PDB entry 8DG5 | electron microscopy, 3.26 A resolution | chains E and K of the 3 polymer chains in the assembly

[Chain E]
Molecule: 59-nt RNA strand
Sequence (59 nucleotides; numbered 2 to 60; the number before each row is that of its first residue):
     2 GAGGUAGUAGGUUGUAUAGUAGUAAUUACACAUCAUACUAUACAACCUAC
    52 UACCUCUCU
Disordered / not traced: 26-34
Glycans and other covalent adducts: uridine-5'-monophosphate (U5P) linked to G2
Metal / ion sites: Mg2+ site 1: G2, A3; Mg2+ site 2 near A10 (its only coordinating residue here); Mg2+ site 3: C39 (shared with 2 residues of chain A)

[Chain K]
Protein: Loquacious, isoform B
Source organism: Drosophila melanogaster
UniProt: Q9VJY9 (Q9VJY9_DROME); residue numbers follow UniProt; this construct covers 1-465
Sequence (465 residues; row label = number of the first residue in the row):
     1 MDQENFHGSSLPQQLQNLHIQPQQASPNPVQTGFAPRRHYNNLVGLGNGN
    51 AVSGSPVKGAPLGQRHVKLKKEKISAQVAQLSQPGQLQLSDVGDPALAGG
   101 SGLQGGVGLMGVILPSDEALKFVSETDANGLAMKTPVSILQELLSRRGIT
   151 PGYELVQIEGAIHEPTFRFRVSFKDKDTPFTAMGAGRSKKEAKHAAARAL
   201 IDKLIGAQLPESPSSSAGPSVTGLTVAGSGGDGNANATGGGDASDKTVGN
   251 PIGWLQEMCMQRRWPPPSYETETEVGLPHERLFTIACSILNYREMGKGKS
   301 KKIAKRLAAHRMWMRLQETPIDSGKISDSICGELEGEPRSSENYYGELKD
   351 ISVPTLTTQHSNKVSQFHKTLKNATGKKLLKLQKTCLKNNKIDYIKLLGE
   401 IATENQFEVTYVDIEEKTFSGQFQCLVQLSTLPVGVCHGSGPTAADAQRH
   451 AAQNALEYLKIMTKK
Disordered / not traced: 1-131, 179, 206-249, 321-357
UniProt features mapped onto this chain:
  - region: Ala308, Ala309 (Necessary for binding pre-miRNA)
  - mutagenesis: Ala308 to Ala309 (Abolishes interaction with pre-miRNA (pre let 7) in the presence of Dcr-1), Leu379 to Leu382 (Strong reduction in Dcr-1 activity), Phe419 (F419A: Strong reduction in Dcr-1 activity), Leu426 (L426R: Decreased binding to Dcr-1), Ser440 to Lys465 (Loss of activity, abolishes interaction with Dcr-1 and therefore does not enhance pre-miRNA processing by the dicer)

[Chain E / chain K interface]
Contacting residue pairs - 54 pairs, chain E then chain K:
  A3(E) - Val137(K)  sugar contact
  A3(E) - Ser138(K)  sugar contact
  G4(E) - Thr135(K)  hydrogen bond to the sugar
  G4(E) - Ser138(K)  sugar contact
  G4(E) - Lys193(K)  phosphate contact
  G4(E) - His279(K)  base contact
  G5(E) - Thr135(K)  sugar contact
  G5(E) - His194(K)  salt bridge to the phosphate
  G5(E) - Pro278(K)  hydrogen bond to the base
  G5(E) - His279(K)  hydrogen bond to the sugar
  U6(E) - Pro278(K)  sugar contact
  U6(E) - Arg281(K)  hydrogen bond to the base
  U6(E) - Phe283(K)  sugar contact
  U6(E) - Lys299(K)  salt bridge to the phosphate
  U6(E) - Ser300(K)  phosphate contact
  A7(E) - Arg281(K)  hydrogen bond to the sugar
  A7(E) - Phe283(K)  sugar contact
  A7(E) - Ser300(K)  phosphate contact
  A7(E) - Lys301(K)  hydrogen bond to the phosphate
  G8(E) - Lys301(K)  salt bridge to the phosphate
  U14(E) - Ile162(K)  hydrogen bond to the sugar
  U14(E) - His163(K)  sugar contact
  G15(E) - Ile162(K)  sugar contact
  G15(E) - Asn250(K)  base contact
  U16(E) - Trp254(K)  sugar contact
  A17(E) - Glu257(K)  hydrogen bond to the sugar
  U18(E) - Met260(K)  sugar contact
  A43(E) - Gln256(K)  sugar contact
  C44(E) - Ile252(K)  sugar contact
  C44(E) - Gly253(K)  hydrogen bond to the sugar
  C44(E) - Gln256(K)  hydrogen bond to the sugar
  C44(E) - Lys305(K)  hydrogen bond to the phosphate
  A45(E) - Asn250(K)  hydrogen bond to the sugar
  A45(E) - Ile252(K)  sugar contact
  A45(E) - Lys305(K)  salt bridge to the phosphate
  A45(E) - Arg306(K)  hydrogen bond to the phosphate
  A46(E) - Glu164(K)  hydrogen bond to the sugar
  A46(E) - Arg187(K)  hydrogen bond to the phosphate
  A46(E) - Asn250(K)  sugar contact
  A46(E) - Lys302(K)  phosphate contact
  A46(E) - Arg306(K)  salt bridge to the phosphate
  C47(E) - Phe167(K)  sugar contact
  C47(E) - Arg187(K)  sugar contact
  C47(E) - Ser188(K)  phosphate contact
  C47(E) - Lys189(K)  phosphate contact
  C47(E) - Lys302(K)  salt bridge to the phosphate
  C48(E) - Phe167(K)  sugar contact
  C48(E) - Ser188(K)  phosphate contact
  C48(E) - Lys189(K)  hydrogen bond to the phosphate
  U49(E) - Lys189(K)  salt bridge to the phosphate
  C54(E) - Pro278(K)  sugar contact
  C55(E) - Pro278(K)  sugar contact
  C55(E) - His279(K)  hydrogen bond to the sugar
  U56(E) - His279(K)  hydrogen bond to the sugar
Other interface residues (no listed pair), chain E (22 interface residues in all): A53
Other interface residues (no listed pair), chain K (33 interface residues in all): Lys190, Pro251, Tyr269, Glu280

[Summary]
The interface between chain E and chain K involves 22 residues on one side and 33 on the other, with 18
hydrogen bonds and 7 salt bridges. Polar pairs include G5(E)-Pro278(K), U6(E)-Arg281(K) and G4(E)-Thr135(K).
Uridine-5'-monophosphate is covalently linked to G2(E).
Here chain E is a 59-nt RNA strand and chain K is Loquacious, isoform B (Drosophila melanogaster). Entry 8DG5
(Structural Basis of MicroRNA Biogenesis by Dicer-1 and Its Partner Protein Loqs-PB - complex IIb) was
determined by electron microscopy together with 8DFV, 8DG7, 8DGA, 8DGI and 8DGJ from the same study.
